PDB entry 7VVL | electron microscopy, 2.80 A resolution | chains B and G of the 6 polymer chains in the assembly

[Chain B]
Name: Guanine nucleotide-binding protein G(I)/G(S)/G(T) subunit beta-1
Organism: Rattus norvegicus
UniProtKB: P54311 (GBB1_RAT); residue numbers follow UniProt; this construct covers 2-340
Amino-acid sequence (351 residues; numbered -10 to 340; the number before each row is that of its first residue; numbers below 1 keep their minus sign (Met-10 is residue -10)):
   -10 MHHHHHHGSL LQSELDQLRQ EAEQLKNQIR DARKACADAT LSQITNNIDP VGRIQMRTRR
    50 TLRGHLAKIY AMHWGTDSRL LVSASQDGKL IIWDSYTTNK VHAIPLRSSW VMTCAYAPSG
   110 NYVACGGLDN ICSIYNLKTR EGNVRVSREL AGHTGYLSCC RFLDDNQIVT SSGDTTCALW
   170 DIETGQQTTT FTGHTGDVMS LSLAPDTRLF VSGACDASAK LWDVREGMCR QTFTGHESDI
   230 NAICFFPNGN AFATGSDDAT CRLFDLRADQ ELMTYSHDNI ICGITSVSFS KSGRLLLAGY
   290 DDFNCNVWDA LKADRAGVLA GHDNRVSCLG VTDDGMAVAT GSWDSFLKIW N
Unresolved in the structure: -10 to 5
Sequence notes: expression tag (-10 to 1)
UniProt features mapped onto this chain:
  - modified residue: Ser2 (N-acetylserine), His266 (Phosphohistidine)

[Chain G]
Name: Guanine nucleotide-binding protein G(I)/G(S)/G(O) subunit gamma-2
Organism: Bos taurus
UniProtKB: P63212 (GBG2_BOVIN); numbering as in UniProt (aligned over 1-67)
Amino-acid sequence (68 residues; row label = number of the first residue in the row):
     1 MASNNTASIA QARKLVEQLK MEANIDRIKV SKAAADLMAY CEAHAKEDPL LTPVPASENP
    61 FREKKFFS
Unresolved in the structure: 1-9, 63-68
Sequence notes: expression tag (68)
UniProt features mapped onto this chain:
  - modified residue: Ala2 (N-acetylalanine)

[Chain B / chain G interface]
Residue-residue contacts (85):
  Ala11(B) - Leu19(G)
  Leu14(B) - Val16(G)
  Leu14(B) - Leu19(G)
  Leu14(B) - Lys20(G)
  Gln17(B) - Ala23(G)
  Ile18(B) - Leu19(G)
  Ile18(B) - Glu22(G)
  Ile18(B) - Ala23(G)  hydrophobic
  Ala24(B) - Lys29(G)  hydrogen bond (backbone-side chain)
  Cys25(B) - Arg27(G)
  Cys25(B) - Ile28(G)
  Cys25(B) - Lys29(G)
  Cys25(B) - Val30(G)  hydrogen bond (backbone-backbone)
  Ala26(B) - Val30(G)  hydrophobic
  Asp27(B) - Lys29(G)
  Asp27(B) - Ser31(G)
  Ala28(B) - Val30(G)
  Leu30(B) - Ala34(G)  hydrophobic
  Ile33(B) - Ser31(G)
  Ile33(B) - Ala34(G)  hydrophobic
  Ile33(B) - Met38(G)  hydrophobic
  Thr34(B) - Met38(G)
  Ile37(B) - Met38(G)  hydrophobic
  Val40(B) - Leu51(G)  hydrophobic
  Ile43(B) - Leu50(G)
  Ile43(B) - Leu51(G)
  Met45(B) - Leu50(G)  hydrophobic
  Arg48(B) - Asn59(G)
  Arg48(B) - Phe61(G)
  Arg49(B) - Pro60(G)
  Arg49(B) - Phe61(G)  hydrogen bond (side chain-backbone)
  Ser84(B) - Phe61(G)
  Tyr85(B) - Pro60(G)  hydrophobic
  Tyr85(B) - Phe61(G)  hydrophobic
  Cys218(B) - Gln18(G)  hydrogen bond (backbone-side chain)
  Arg219(B) - Ile25(G)
  Gln220(B) - Glu22(G)
  Gln220(B) - Ile25(G)
  Thr221(B) - Glu22(G)
  Phe235(B) - Leu37(G)  hydrophobic
  Phe235(B) - Tyr40(G)  hydrophobic
  Phe235(B) - Cys41(G)  hydrophobic
  Pro236(B) - Tyr40(G)
  Asn237(B) - Leu37(G)
  Asn237(B) - Tyr40(G)
  Ala240(B) - Leu37(G)  hydrophobic
  Leu252(B) - Leu37(G)  hydrophobic
  Asp254(B) - Ala33(G)
  Arg256(B) - Arg27(G)
  Arg256(B) - Ile28(G)  hydrogen bond (backbone-backbone)
  Arg256(B) - Asp36(G)  salt bridge
  Ala257(B) - Arg27(G)
  Ala257(B) - Ile28(G)
  Ala257(B) - Val30(G)  hydrophobic
  Ala257(B) - Ala33(G)  hydrophobic
  Asp258(B) - Glu22(G)
  Asp258(B) - Arg27(G)  salt bridge
  Gln259(B) - Val30(G)
  Leu261(B) - Val30(G)  hydrophobic
  Ser279(B) - Asp48(G)  hydrogen bond
  Lys280(B) - Glu47(G)
  Lys280(B) - Asp48(G)  hydrogen bond (backbone-side chain)
  Ser281(B) - Tyr40(G)
  Ser281(B) - Cys41(G)  hydrogen bond (backbone-side chain)
  Ser281(B) - His44(G)
  Ser281(B) - Asp48(G)  hydrogen bond
  Gly282(B) - Cys41(G)
  Arg283(B) - Cys41(G)  hydrogen bond (backbone-side chain)
  Arg283(B) - Leu51(G)
  Leu284(B) - Leu50(G)
  Leu284(B) - Leu51(G)  hydrophobic
  Asp323(B) - Pro49(G)
  Gly324(B) - Pro49(G)
  Gly324(B) - Leu50(G)
  Met325(B) - Pro49(G)  hydrophobic
  Met325(B) - Pro60(G)
  Met325(B) - Phe61(G)  hydrophobic
  Ala326(B) - Phe61(G)  hydrophobic
  Val327(B) - Leu50(G)  hydrophobic
  Ile338(B) - Phe61(G)  hydrophobic
  Asn340(B) - Pro49(G)
  Asn340(B) - Leu50(G)
  Asn340(B) - Val54(G)
  Asn340(B) - Asn59(G)  hydrogen bond
  Asn340(B) - Phe61(G)
Interface residues without a listed pair, chain B (57 interface residues in all): Leu7, Lys15, Ala21, Arg22, Trp63, Ser67, Met217, Leu300, Val320
Interface residues without a listed pair, chain G (35 interface residues in all): Ala12, Leu15, Met21, Asp26, Ala45, Arg62

[Summary]
The interface between chain B and chain G involves 57 residues on one side and 35 on the other; the contacts
include 11 hydrogen bonds and 2 salt bridges. Polar contacts include Arg256(B)-Asp36(G), Asp258(B)-Arg27(G)
and Ala24(B)-Lys29(G).
Here chain B is Guanine nucleotide-binding protein G(I)/G(S)/G(T) subunit beta-1 (Rattus norvegicus) and chain
G is Guanine nucleotide-binding protein G(I)/G(S)/G(O) subunit gamma-2 (Bos taurus). Entry 7VVL (PTH-bound
human PTH1R in complex with Gs (class2)) was determined by electron microscopy (same publication as 7VVJ,
7VVK, 7VVM, 7VVN and 7VVO).
